4YZU - chains A and B; structure by X-ray diffraction, 1.41 A resolution.

Chain A:
Name: Coagulation factor IX
Source organism: Homo sapiens
Notes: EC 3.4.21.22; fragment: Peptidase S1 domain
Reference sequence: P00740 (FA9_HUMAN); the construct lacks a stretch of the UniProt sequence and is renumbered around it, so the offset changes along the chain: 16-36 = UniProt 227-247; 38-60 = UniProt 248-270; 61-95 = UniProt 272-306; 96-129 = UniProt 309-342; 6 more segments
Amino-acid sequence (235 residues; row label = number of the first residue in the row; note: 3 numbers in that range are skipped by the numbering (no residue carries them; nothing is unmodelled there); a row labelled like 95A-95B holds insertion residues (95A, then the next letters in order)):
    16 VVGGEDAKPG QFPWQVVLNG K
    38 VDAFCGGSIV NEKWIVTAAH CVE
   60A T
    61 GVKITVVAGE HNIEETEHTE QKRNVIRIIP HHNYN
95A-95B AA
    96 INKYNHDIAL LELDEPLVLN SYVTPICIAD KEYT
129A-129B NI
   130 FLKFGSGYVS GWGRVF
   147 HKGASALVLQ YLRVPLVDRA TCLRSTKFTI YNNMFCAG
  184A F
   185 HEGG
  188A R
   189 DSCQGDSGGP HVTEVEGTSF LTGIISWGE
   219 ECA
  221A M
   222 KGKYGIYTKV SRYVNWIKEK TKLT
Sequence notes: engineered mutation Ala-150 (Arg364 in P00740)
Curated features (UniProtKB/Swiss-Prot):
  - active site (Charge relay system): His-57, Asp-102, Ser-195
  - binding site (Ca(2+)): Glu-70, Asn-72, Glu-75, Glu-77, Glu-80
Cystine bridges: Cys-42/Cys-58, Cys-168/Cys-182, Cys-191/Cys-220
Ion coordination: Na+: Glu-70, Asn-72, Glu-75, Glu-77, Glu-80
Ligand contacts:
  - 4K6 (N-[2-(5,6-dimethyl-1H-benzimidazol-2-yl)ethyl]-4-(4H-1,2,4-triazol-4-yl)benzamide): Asn-97, Tyr-99, Phe-174, Asp-189, Ser-190, Cys-191, Gln-192, Ser-195, Ile-213, Ser-214, Trp-215, Gly-216, Glu-217, Cys-220, Gly-226
  - N-cyclohexyltaurine (NHE; 2-[N-cyclohexylamino]ethane sulfonic acid): Asp-21, Val-144, Phe-145, Ala-152, Leu-153, Val-154, Gln-156

Chain B:
Name: Coagulation factor IX
Source organism: Homo sapiens
Notes: EC 3.4.21.22; fragment: EGF-like 2 domain
Reference sequence: P00740 (FA9_HUMAN); residues 85-145 here correspond to UniProt positions 131-191 (UniProt number = residue number + 46)
Amino-acid sequence (62 residues; numbered 84 to 145; the number before each row is that of its first residue):
    84 MDVTCNIKNG RCEQFCKNSA DNKVVCSCTE GYRLAENQKS CEPAVPFPCG RVSVSQTSKL
   144 TR
Disordered / not traced: 141-145
Sequence notes: initiating methionine (84)
Curated features (UniProtKB/Swiss-Prot):
  - site: Arg-145 (Cleavage)
Cystine bridges: Cys-88/Cys-99, Cys-95/Cys-109, Cys-111/Cys-124

Interface between chain A and chain B:
Pairs across the interface (40; chain A residue first):
  Lys-23(A) with Gln-139(B), hydrogen bond (side chain-backbone)
  Pro-24(A) with Val-137(B); Gln-139(B), hydrogen bond (backbone-side chain)
  Gly-25(A) with Val-135(B); Val-137(B); Gln-139(B)
  Gln-26(A) with Val-135(B); Gln-139(B)
  Pro-28(A) with Arg-134(B)
  Trp-29(A) with Gly-133(B)
  Leu-114(A) with Phe-130(B)
  Asn-115(A) with Phe-130(B)
  Ser-116(A) with Phe-130(B); Ser-136(B), hydrogen bond; Val-137(B)
  Tyr-117(A) with Val-137(B)
  Thr-119(A) with Pro-131(B)
  Pro-120(A) with Cys-132(B); Gly-133(B), hydrogen bond (backbone-backbone)
  Ile-121(A) with Cys-132(B)
  Cys-122(A) with Thr-112(B); Cys-132(B), disulfide; Gly-133(B)
  Ala-124(A) with Phe-98(B), hydrophobic
  Tyr-128(A) with Asn-92(B), hydrogen bond; Gln-97(B); Phe-98(B), hydrophobic; Cys-99(B), hydrogen bond (side chain-backbone)
  Phe-130(A) with Phe-98(B), hydrophobic
  Val-203(A) with Glu-96(B)
  Glu-204(A) with Glu-96(B)
  Gly-205(A) with Gly-133(B)
  Thr-206(A) with Gln-97(B); Tyr-115(B); Cys-132(B); Gly-133(B)
  Ser-207(A) with Gly-133(B), hydrogen bond (backbone-backbone)
  Phe-208(A) with Gln-97(B); Phe-98(B), hydrophobic; Thr-112(B)
Also at the interface, not in a pair above, chain A (24 interface residues in all): Ile-123
Disulfides between the chains: Cys-122(A)/Cys-132(B)

In short:
Chain A and chain B form an interface of 24 and 16 residues respectively, with 1 disulfide bond and 7 hydrogen
bonds. Polar pairs include Lys-23(A)/Gln-139(B), Pro-24(A)/Gln-139(B) and Ser-116(A)/Ser-136(B). Bound to
chain A: compound 4K6 and N-cyclohexyltaurine.
Chain A is Coagulation factor IX and chain B is Coagulation factor IX, both from Homo sapiens; the structure,
Rapid development of two Factor IXa inhibitors from Hit to Lead, was determined by X-ray diffraction together
with 4Z0K from the same study.
